5ZE0 - chains A and G of the 6 polymer chains in the assembly; structure by X-ray diffraction, 2.75 A resolution.

[Chain A]
Protein: mouse RAG1
Organism: Mus musculus
Notes: EC 3.1.-.-, 2.3.2.27
UniProt: P15919 (RAG1_MOUSE); residue numbers follow UniProt; this construct covers 384-1008
Chain sequence (627 residues; row label = number of the first residue in the row):
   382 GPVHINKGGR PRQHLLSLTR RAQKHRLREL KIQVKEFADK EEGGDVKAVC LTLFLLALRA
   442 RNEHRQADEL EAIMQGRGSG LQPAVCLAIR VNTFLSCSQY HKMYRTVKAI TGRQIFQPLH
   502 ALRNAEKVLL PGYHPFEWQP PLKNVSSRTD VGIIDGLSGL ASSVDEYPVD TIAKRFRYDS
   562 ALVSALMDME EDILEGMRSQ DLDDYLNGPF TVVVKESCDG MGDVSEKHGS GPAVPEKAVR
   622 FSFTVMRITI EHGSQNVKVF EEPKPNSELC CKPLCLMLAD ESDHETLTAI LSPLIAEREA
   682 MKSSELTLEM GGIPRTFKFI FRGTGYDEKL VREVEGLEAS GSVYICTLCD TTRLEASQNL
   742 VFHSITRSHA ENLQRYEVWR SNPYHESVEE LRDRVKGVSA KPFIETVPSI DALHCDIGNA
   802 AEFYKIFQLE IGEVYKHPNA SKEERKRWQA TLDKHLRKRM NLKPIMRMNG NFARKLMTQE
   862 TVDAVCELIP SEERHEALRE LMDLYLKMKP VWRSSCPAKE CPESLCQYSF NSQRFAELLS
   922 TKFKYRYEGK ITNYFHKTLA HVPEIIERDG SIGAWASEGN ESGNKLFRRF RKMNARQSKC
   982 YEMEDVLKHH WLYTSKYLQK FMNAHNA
Unresolved in the structure: 382-390
Construct notes: cloning artifact (382-383)
Ion coordination: Mg2+ near Gly601 (its only coordinating residue here); K+: Glu649, Ser963 (shared with 1 residue of chain L); Zn2+: Cys727, Cys730, His937, His942
What the authors report for this chain:
  - binding site for the 30-nt DNA strand: Lys388, Gly389, Gly390, Arg391, Arg401, Lys405, Lys412, Ser477, Ser479, Arg504, Lys645 to Glu649, Asn852, Lys890 to Cys902, Ser963, Lys973 to Ser979
  - binding site for the 45-nt DNA strand: Arg391, Arg393 to Thr400, Arg402, His406, Arg407, Lys489, Gln495, Gly851 to Arg855, Glu959, Ser963
  - binding site for the 16-nt DNA strand: Arg848, Arg927 to Thr933
  - binding site for the 54-nt DNA strand (chain G): Arg848
  - Zn2+ coordination: Cys727, Cys730, His937, His942
  - conformationally variable residues (loop rearrangement): Glu962
  - catalytic residues: Arg848
  - catalytic residues: Asp600, Asp708, Glu962 (citing earlier work)

[Chain G]
Molecule: 54-nt DNA strand
Sequence (54 nucleotides; row label = number of the first residue in the row):
     3 GGTTTTTGTC TGGCTTCACA CTTGATTTGC ATCACTGTGT AAGACAGGCC AGAT
Ion coordination: Mg2+: DG41, DT42 (shared with 3 residues of chain C)

[Interface between chain A and chain G]
Contacting residue pairs - 29 pairs, chain A then chain G:
  Arg391(A) with DT6(G), base contact; DT7(G), hydrogen bond to the base; DT8(G), sugar contact
  Arg393(A) with DT7(G), phosphate contact; DT8(G), phosphate contact
  Gln394(A) with DT8(G), hydrogen bond to the phosphate
  Leu399(A) with DT8(G), sugar contact
  Thr400(A) with DT9(G), hydrogen bond to the phosphate
  Arg402(A) with DT9(G), hydrogen bond to the base; DG10(G), hydrogen bond to the base
  Ala403(A) with DT8(G), sugar contact; DT9(G), phosphate contact
  His406(A) with DT9(G), base contact
  Arg407(A) with DT8(G), salt bridge to the phosphate
  Tyr485(A) with DT30(G), phosphate contact; DG31(G), hydrogen bond to the phosphate
  Lys489(A) with DT30(G), hydrogen bond to the phosphate; DG31(G), salt bridge to the phosphate
  Gln495(A) with DT30(G), hydrogen bond to the phosphate
  Pro499(A) with DT30(G), phosphate contact
  His501(A) with DT29(G), sugar contact; DT30(G), salt bridge to the phosphate
  Lys608(A) with DT38(G), phosphate contact
  His609(A) with DC37(G), sugar contact; DT38(G), hydrogen bond to the phosphate
  Gly610(A) with DC37(G), phosphate contact
  Ser611(A) with DC37(G), hydrogen bond to the phosphate
  Gln978(A) with DC37(G), sugar contact; DT38(G), sugar contact
Also at the interface, not in a pair above, chain A (22 interface residues in all): Pro392, Gln498, Ser606
Also at the interface, not in a pair above, chain G (11 interface residues in all): DG39

[Overview]
22 residues of chain A and 11 residues of chain G are in contact, with 10 hydrogen bonds and 3 salt bridges.
Polar pairs include Arg391(A)-DT7(G), Arg402(A)-DT9(G) and Arg402(A)-DG10(G). From the paper: catalytic
residues Arg848(A), Asp600(A) and Asp708(A) among others; a binding site for the 30-nt DNA strand at
Lys388(A), Gly389(A) and Gly390(A) among others.
Here chain A is mouse RAG1 (Mus musculus) and chain G is a 54-nt DNA strand. Entry 5ZE0 (Hairpin Forming
Complex, RAG1/2-Nicked(with Dideoxy) 12RSS/23RSS complex in Mg2+) was determined by X-ray diffraction together
with 5ZDZ, 5ZE1, 5ZE2, 6CG0, 6CIJ, 6CIK, 6CIL and 6CIM from the same study.
